PDB entry 8UBW | electron microscopy, 2.59 A resolution | chain A

== Chain A ==
Protein: Heme transporter FLVCR1
Source organism: Homo sapiens
Reference sequence: Q9Y5Y0 (FLVC1_HUMAN); residues 1-555 here = UniProt positions 1-555
Sequence (555 residues; numbered 1 to 555; the number before each row is that of its first residue):
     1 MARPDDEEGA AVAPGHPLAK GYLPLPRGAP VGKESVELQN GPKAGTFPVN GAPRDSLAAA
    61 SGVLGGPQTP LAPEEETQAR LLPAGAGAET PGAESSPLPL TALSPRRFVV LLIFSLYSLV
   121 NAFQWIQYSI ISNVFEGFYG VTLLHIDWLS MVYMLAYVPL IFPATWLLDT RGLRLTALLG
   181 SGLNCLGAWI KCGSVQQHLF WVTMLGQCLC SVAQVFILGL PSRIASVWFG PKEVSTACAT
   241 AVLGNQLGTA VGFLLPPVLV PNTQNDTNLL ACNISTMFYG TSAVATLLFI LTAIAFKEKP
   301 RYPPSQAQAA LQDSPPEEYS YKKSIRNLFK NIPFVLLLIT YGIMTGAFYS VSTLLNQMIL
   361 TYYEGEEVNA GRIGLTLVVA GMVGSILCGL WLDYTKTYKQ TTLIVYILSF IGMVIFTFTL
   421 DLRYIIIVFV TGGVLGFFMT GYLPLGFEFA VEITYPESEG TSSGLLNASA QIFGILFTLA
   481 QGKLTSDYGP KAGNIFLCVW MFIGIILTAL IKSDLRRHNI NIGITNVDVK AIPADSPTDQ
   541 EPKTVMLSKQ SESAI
Disordered / not traced: 1-98, 517-555
Residues lining bound ligands: choline ion (CHT): A122, W125, Y153, M154, Q214, L218, N245, T249, Y349, Q471
What the authors report for this chain:
  - binding site for choline ion: W125, Y153, M154, Q214, N245, Y349, Q471
  - mutagenesis - Q214A: unchanged growth
  - mutagenesis - W125A, Y153A: decreased growth

== Summary ==
Chain A binds choline ion. The paper reports a binding site for choline ion at W125, Y153 and M154 among
others; W125A and Y153A reduce growth.
Chain A is Heme transporter FLVCR1 (Homo sapiens); the structure, Choline-bound FLVCR1, was determined by
electron microscopy (same publication as 8UBX, 8UBY, 8UBZ and 8UC0).
